1A66 - chains C and A of the 3 polymer chains in the assembly; structure by solution NMR.

[Chain C]
Molecule: 12-nt DNA strand
Notes: fragment: 12mer dna containing murine arre2 site
Sequence (12 nucleotides; numbered 340 to 351; the number before each row is that of its first residue):
   340 CAATTTTCCTCG

[Chain A]
Molecule: Core NFATC1
From: Homo sapiens
Notes: fragment: dna binding domain of nfatc1
UniProtKB: O95644 (NFAC1_HUMAN); residues 1-178 here correspond to UniProt positions 414-591 (UniProt number = residue number + 413)
Sequence (178 residues; each row starts with the number of its first residue):
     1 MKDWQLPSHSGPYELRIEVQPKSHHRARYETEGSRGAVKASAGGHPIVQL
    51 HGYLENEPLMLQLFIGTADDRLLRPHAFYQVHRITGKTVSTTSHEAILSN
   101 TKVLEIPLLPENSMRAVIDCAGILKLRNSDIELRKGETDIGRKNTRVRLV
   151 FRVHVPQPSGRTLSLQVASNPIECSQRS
Differences from the reference sequence: engineered mutation Met1 (Ala414 in O95644), Lys2 (Leu415 in O95644), Arg28 (His441 in O95644)
UniProt features mapped onto this chain:
  - DNA-binding region: Arg26, Ala27, Tyr29 to Gly33
What the authors report for this chain:
  - mutagenesis - H28R: increased binding to ARRE2
  - binding site for the 12-nt DNA strand: Arg26, Arg28, Arg35, Gly36, Lys39, Arg142, Gln176
  - contacts within the chain: Arg28-Glu32, Phe78-Ile131
  - binding site for the 12-nt DNA strand (chain C): Tyr29, Lys125, Arg127, Asn128, Ser129, Arg142, Arg177
  - conformationally variable residues (order/disorder transition): Glu132, Thr138

[Chain C / chain A interface]
Contacting residue pairs (20):
  DA342(C) with Lys143(A), phosphate contact
  DT343(C) with Arg142(A), phosphate contact; Lys143(A), phosphate contact; Arg177(A), phosphate contact
  DT344(C) with Asn128(A), phosphate contact; Ser129(A), phosphate contact; Arg142(A), sugar contact; Thr145(A), phosphate contact
  DT345(C) with Tyr29(A), phosphate contact; Lys125(A), phosphate contact; Arg127(A), phosphate contact; Asn128(A), phosphate contact; Ser129(A), phosphate contact
  DT346(C) with Tyr29(A), phosphate contact; Thr31(A), phosphate contact; Arg127(A), phosphate contact
  DC347(C) with Arg26(A), base contact; Glu32(A), phosphate contact
  DC348(C) with Arg28(A), base contact
  DT349(C) with Arg35(A), base contact
Interface residues without a listed pair, chain A (18 interface residues in all): Leu126, Asn144, Ser175, Gln176

[Overview]
8 residues of chain C and 18 residues of chain A are in contact. Curated annotation (UniProt) lists a
DNA-binding region on chain A. From the paper: a binding site for the 12-nt DNA strand at Arg26(A), Arg28(A)
and Arg35(A) among others; H28R of chain A increases binding to ARRE2.
Chain C is a 12-nt DNA strand and chain A is Core NFATC1 (Homo sapiens); the structure, Solution NMR structure
of the core NFATC1/DNA complex, 18 structures, was determined by solution NMR.
